PDB entry 1N6X | X-ray diffraction, 1.40 A resolution | chain A

Chain A:
Molecule: Trypsinogen, cationic
Source organism: Bos taurus
Notes: EC 3.4.21.4
Reference sequence: P00760 (TRY1_BOVIN); the construct lacks a stretch of the UniProt sequence and is renumbered around it, so the offset changes along the chain: 16-34 = UniProt 21-39; 37-67 = UniProt 40-70; 69-125 = UniProt 71-127; 127-130 = UniProt 128-131; 5 more segments
Chain sequence (223 residues; row label = number of the first residue in the row; note: 10 numbers in that range are skipped by the numbering (no residue carries them; nothing is unmodelled there)):
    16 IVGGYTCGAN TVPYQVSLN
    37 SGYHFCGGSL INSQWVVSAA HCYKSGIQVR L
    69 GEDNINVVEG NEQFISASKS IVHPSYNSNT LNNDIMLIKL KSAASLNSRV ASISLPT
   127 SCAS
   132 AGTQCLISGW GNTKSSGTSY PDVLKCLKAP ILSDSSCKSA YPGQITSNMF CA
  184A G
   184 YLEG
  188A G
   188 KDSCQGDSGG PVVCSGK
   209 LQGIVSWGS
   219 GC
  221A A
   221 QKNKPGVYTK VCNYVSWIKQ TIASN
Disulfide bonds: Cys22-Cys157, Cys42-Cys58, Cys128-Cys232, Cys136-Cys201, Cys168-Cys182, Cys191-Cys220
Metal / ion sites: Ca2+: Glu70, Asn72, Val75, Glu80
Residues lining bound ligands: benzylamine (ABN): Asp189, Ser190, Cys191, Gln192, Ser195, Val213, Ser214, Trp215, Gly216, Gly219, Cys220, Gly226

Summary:
Bound to chain A: benzylamine. Glu70, Asn72, Val75 and Glu80 form the Ca2+ site.
Chain A is Trypsinogen, cationic (Bos taurus); the structure, RIP-phasing on Bovine Trypsin, was determined by
X-ray diffraction (same publication as 1N6Y, 1N7A and 1N7B).
